PDB entry 2I0V | X-ray diffraction, 2.80 A resolution | chain A

[Chain A]
Molecule: cFMS tyrosine kinase
From: Homo sapiens
Notes: EC 2.7.10.1; fragment: Kinase Domain
UniProtKB: P07333 (CSF1R_HUMAN); numbering as in UniProt; present here: 538-678, 753-922
Sequence (335 residues; row label = number of the first residue in the row; note: 53 numbers in that range are skipped by the numbering (no residue carries them; nothing is unmodelled there)):
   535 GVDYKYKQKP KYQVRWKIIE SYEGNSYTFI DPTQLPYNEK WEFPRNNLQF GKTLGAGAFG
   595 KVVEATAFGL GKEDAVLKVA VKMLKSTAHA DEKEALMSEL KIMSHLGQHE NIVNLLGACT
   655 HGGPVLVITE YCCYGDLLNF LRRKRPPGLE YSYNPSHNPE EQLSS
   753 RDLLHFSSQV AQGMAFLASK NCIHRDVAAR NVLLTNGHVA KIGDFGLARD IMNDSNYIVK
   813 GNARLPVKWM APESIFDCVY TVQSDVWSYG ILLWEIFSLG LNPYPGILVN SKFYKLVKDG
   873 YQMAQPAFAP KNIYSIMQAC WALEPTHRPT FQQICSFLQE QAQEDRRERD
Disordered / not traced: 535-543, 680-695, 814, 917-922
Sequence notes: expression tag (535-537)
Ligand contacts: 6C3 (6-chloro-3-(3-methylisoxazol-5-yl)-4-phenylquinolin-2(1h)-one): Leu588, Gly589, Val596, Ala614, Lys616, Val647, Thr663, Glu664, Tyr665, Cys666, Gly669, Leu785, Asp796, Phe797, Ala800, Arg801

[In short]
Bound to chain A: compound 6C3.
Chain A is cFMS tyrosine kinase (Homo sapiens); the structure, c-FMS tyrosine kinase in complex with a
quinolone inhibitor, was determined by X-ray diffraction (same publication as 2I0Y and 2I1M).
